6FBV - chains D and F of the 6 polymer chains in the assembly; structure by electron microscopy, 3.52 A resolution.

== Chain D ==
Molecule: DNA-directed RNA polymerase subunit beta'
Source organism: Mycobacterium tuberculosis (strain ATCC 25618 / H37Rv)
Notes: EC 2.7.7.6
UniProt: P9WGY7 (RPOC_MYCTU); residues 1-1316 here = UniProt positions 1-1316
Sequence (1316 residues; numbered 1 to 1316; the number before each row is that of its first residue):
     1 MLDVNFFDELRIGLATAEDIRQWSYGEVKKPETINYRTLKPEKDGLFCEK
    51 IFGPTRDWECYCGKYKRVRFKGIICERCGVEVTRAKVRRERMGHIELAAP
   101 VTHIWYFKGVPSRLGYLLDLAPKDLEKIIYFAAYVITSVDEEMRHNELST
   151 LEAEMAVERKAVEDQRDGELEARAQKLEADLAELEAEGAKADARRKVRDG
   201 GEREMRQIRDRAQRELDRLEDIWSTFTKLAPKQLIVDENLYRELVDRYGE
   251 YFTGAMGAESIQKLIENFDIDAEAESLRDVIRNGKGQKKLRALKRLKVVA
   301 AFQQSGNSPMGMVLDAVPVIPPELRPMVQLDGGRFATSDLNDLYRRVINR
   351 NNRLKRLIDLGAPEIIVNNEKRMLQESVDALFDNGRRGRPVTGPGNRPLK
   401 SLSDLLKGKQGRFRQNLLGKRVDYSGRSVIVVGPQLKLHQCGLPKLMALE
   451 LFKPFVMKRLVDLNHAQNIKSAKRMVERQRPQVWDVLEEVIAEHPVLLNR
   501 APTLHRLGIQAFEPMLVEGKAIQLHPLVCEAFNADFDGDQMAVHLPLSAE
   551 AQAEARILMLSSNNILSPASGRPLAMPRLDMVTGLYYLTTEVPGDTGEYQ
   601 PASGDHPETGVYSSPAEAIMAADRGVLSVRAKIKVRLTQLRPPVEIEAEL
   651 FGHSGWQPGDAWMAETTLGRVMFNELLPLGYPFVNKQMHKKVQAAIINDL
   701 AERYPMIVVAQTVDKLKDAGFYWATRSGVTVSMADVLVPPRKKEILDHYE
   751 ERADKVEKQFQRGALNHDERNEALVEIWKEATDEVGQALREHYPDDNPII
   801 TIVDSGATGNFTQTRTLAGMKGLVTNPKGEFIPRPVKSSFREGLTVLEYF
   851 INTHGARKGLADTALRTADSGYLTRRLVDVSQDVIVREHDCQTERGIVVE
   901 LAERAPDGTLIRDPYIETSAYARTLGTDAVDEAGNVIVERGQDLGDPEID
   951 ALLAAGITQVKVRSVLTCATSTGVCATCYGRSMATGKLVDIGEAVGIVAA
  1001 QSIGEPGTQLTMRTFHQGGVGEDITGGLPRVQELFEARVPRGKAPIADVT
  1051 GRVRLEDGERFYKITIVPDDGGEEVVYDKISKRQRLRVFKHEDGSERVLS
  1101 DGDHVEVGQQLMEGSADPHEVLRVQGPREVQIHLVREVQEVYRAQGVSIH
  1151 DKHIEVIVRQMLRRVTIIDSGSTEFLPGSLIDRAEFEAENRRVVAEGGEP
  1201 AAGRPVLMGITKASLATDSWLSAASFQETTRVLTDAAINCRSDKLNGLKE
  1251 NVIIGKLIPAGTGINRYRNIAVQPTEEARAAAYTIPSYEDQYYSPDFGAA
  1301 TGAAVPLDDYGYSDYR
Disordered / not traced: 1-2, 1014-1022, 1282-1316
Ion coordination: Zn2+ site 1: C60, C62, C75, C78; Mg2+: D535, D537, D539; Zn2+ site 2: C891, C968, C975, C978
Residues lining bound ligands: Fidaxomicin (FI8): D57, R84, A85, K86, R89, E323, L324, P326, V328, S338, L405, R412, Q415
UniProt features mapped onto this chain:
  - binding site (Zn(2+)): C60, C62, C75, C78, C891, C968, C975, C978
  - binding site (Mg(2+)): D535, D537, D539
From the paper describing this entry:
  - binding site for Fidaxomicin: R84, R89, E323, R412

== Chain F ==
Molecule: RNA polymerase sigma factor SigA
Source organism: Mycobacterium tuberculosis (strain ATCC 25618 / H37Rv)
UniProt: P9WGI1 (SIGA_MYCTU); numbering as in UniProt (aligned over 1-528)
Sequence (528 residues; each row starts with the number of its first residue):
     1 MAATKASTATDEPVKRTATKSPAASASGAKTGAKRTAAKSASGSPPAKRA
    51 TKPAARSVKPASAPQDTTTSTIPKRKTRAAAKSAAAKAPSARGHATKPRA
   101 PKDAQHEAATDPEDALDSVEELDAEPDLDVEPGEDLDLDAADLNLDDLED
   151 DVAPDADDDLDSGDDEDHEDLEAEAAVAPGQTADDDEEIAEPTEKDKASG
   201 DFVWDEDESEALRQARKDAELTASADSVRAYLKQIGKVALLNAEEEVELA
   251 KRIEAGLYATQLMTELSERGEKLPAAQRRDMMWICRDGDRAKNHLLEANL
   301 RLVVSLAKRYTGRGMAFLDLIQEGNLGLIRAVEKFDYTKGYKFSTYATWW
   351 IRQAITRAMADQARTIRIPVHMVEVINKLGRIQRELLQDLGREPTPEELA
   401 KEMDITPEKVLEIQQYAREPISLDQTIGDEGDSQLGDFIEDSEAVVAVDA
   451 VSFTLLQDQLQSVLDTLSEREAGVVRLRFGLTDGQPRTLDEIGQVYGVTR
   501 ERIRQIESKTMSKLRHPSRSQVLRDYLD
Disordered / not traced: 1-224, 426-433, 443-445

== How chain D and chain F interact ==
Pairs across the interface (70; chain D residue first):
  E32(D) with R367(F), salt bridge
  T33(D) with T365(F), hydrogen bond (side chain-backbone); I366(F)
  I34(D) with I366(F)
  Y36(D) with I366(F), hydrophobic; R367(F); P369(F); Y416(F), hydrophobic
  R67(D) with D483(F), salt bridge; Q485(F)
  R69(D) with D483(F), salt bridge
  L330(D) with I439(F), hydrophobic
  G332(D) with R418(F)
  R334(D) with R418(F); I421(F)
  F335(D) with P420(F); I421(F), hydrogen bond (backbone-backbone)
  A336(D) with I421(F); L423(F), hydrophobic
  T337(D) with P420(F); I421(F), hydrogen bond (backbone-backbone); S422(F); L423(F), hydrogen bond (backbone-backbone)
  D339(D) with S422(F), hydrogen bond; D424(F)
  D342(D) with T365(F), hydrogen bond
  R345(D) with Q362(F); A363(F); R364(F), hydrogen bond (side chain-backbone); T365(F)
  N349(D) with Q362(F), hydrogen bond
  R350(D) with D319(F), salt bridge
  R353(D) with D319(F), salt bridge; Q322(F); E323(F); L326(F)
  R356(D) with L326(F); R330(F)
  L357(D) with L326(F), hydrophobic; I329(F), hydrophobic
  L360(D) with I329(F), hydrophobic
  A362(D) with I329(F), hydrophobic
  P363(D) with L296(F), hydrophobic
  I365(D) with Y231(F), hydrophobic; Q234(F); E297(F)
  I366(D) with L296(F), hydrophobic; Q322(F), hydrogen bond (backbone-side chain); N325(F)
  N369(D) with Y231(F); Q322(F)
  E370(D) with Q322(F), hydrogen bond
  R372(D) with S227(F); A230(F); Y231(F)
  M373(D) with L318(F), hydrophobic; D319(F); Q322(F)
  E376(D) with S227(F)
  R387(D) with A225(F), hydrogen bond (side chain-backbone)
  R389(D) with D226(F), salt bridge
  P394(D) with E419(F); Q425(F)
  R397(D) with D424(F), hydrogen bond (side chain-backbone); Q425(F)
  K400(D) with D424(F)
  N468(D) with Q459(F); D525(F); Y526(F)
  K470(D) with S452(F)
Interface residues without a listed pair, chain D (46 interface residues in all): N35, E126, P326, M327, S338, R346, G361, G388, Q410
Interface residues without a listed pair, chain F (49 interface residues in all): V228, I235, N293, L300, A316, I368, Q434, R476, G484, R487

== Summary ==
46 residues of chain D face 49 of chain F across their interface, with 12 hydrogen bonds and 6 salt bridges.
Polar contacts include E32(D)-R367(F), R67(D)-D483(F) and R69(D)-D483(F). Chain D binds Fidaxomicin. The paper
reports a binding site for Fidaxomicin at R84(D), R89(D) and E323(D) among others.
Here chain D is DNA-directed RNA polymerase subunit beta' and chain F is RNA polymerase sigma factor SigA,
both from Mycobacterium tuberculosis (strain ATCC 25618 / H37Rv). Entry 6FBV (Single particle cryo em
structure of Mycobacterium tuberculosis RNA polymerase in complex with Fidaxomicin) was determined by electron
microscopy (same publication as 6ASG).
